PDB entry 8UTW | electron microscopy, 3.40 A resolution | chains A and B of the 3 polymer chains in the assembly

# Chain A
Molecule: Tubulin alpha-1B chain
From: Sus scrofa
UniProt: Q2XVP4 (TBA1B_PIG); residues 1-451 here = UniProt positions 1-451
Amino-acid sequence (451 residues; each row starts with the number of its first residue):
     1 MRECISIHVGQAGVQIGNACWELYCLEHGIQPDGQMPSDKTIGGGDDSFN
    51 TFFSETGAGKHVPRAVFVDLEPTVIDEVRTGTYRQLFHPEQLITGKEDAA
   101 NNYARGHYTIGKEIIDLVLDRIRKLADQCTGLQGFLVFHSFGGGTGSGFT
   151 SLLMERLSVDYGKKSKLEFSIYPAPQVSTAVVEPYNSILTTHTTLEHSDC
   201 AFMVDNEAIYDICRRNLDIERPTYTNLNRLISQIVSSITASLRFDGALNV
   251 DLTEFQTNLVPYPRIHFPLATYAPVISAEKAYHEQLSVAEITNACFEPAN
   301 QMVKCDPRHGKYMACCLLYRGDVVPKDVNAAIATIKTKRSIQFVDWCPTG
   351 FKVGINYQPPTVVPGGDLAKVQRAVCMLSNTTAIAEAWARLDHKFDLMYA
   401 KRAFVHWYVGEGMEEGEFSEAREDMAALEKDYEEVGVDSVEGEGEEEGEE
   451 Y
Not modelled in the structure: 441-451
Swiss-Prot annotation at these positions:
  - motif: M1 to C4 (MREC motif)
  - active site: E254
  - binding site (GTP): G10, Q11, A12, Q15, E71, A99, S140, G143, G144, T145, G146, T179, E183, N206, Y224, N228, L252
  - binding site (Mg(2+)): E71
  - site: Y451 (Involved in polymerization)
  - modified residue: K40 (N6,N6,N6-trimethyllysine), S48 (Phosphoserine), S232 (Phosphoserine), Y282 (3'-nitrotyrosine), R339 (Omega-N-methylarginine), S439 (Phosphoserine), E443 (5-glutamyl polyglutamate), E445 (5-glutamyl polyglutamate), Y451 (3'-nitrotyrosine)
  - cross-link (Glycyl lysine isopeptide (Lys-Gly)): K326 (interchain with G-Cter in ubiquitin), K370 (interchain with G-Cter in ubiquitin)

# Chain B
Molecule: Tubulin beta-2B chain
From: Sus scrofa
UniProt: A0A287AGU7 (A0A287AGU7_PIG); numbering as in UniProt (aligned over 1-445)
Amino-acid sequence (445 residues; each row starts with the number of its first residue):
     1 MREIVHIQAGQCGNQIGAKFWEVISDEHGIDPTGSYHGDSDLQLERINVY
    51 YNEATGNKYVPRAILVDLEPGTMDSVRSGPFGQIFRPDNFVFGQSGAGNN
   101 WAKGHYTEGAELVDSVLDVVRKESESCDCLQGFQLTHSLGGGTGSGMGTL
   151 LISKIREEYPDRIMNTFSVMPSPKVSDTVVEPYNATLSVHQLVENTDETY
   201 CIDNEALYDICFRTLKLTTPTYGDLNHLVSATMSGVTTCLRFPGQLNADL
   251 RKLAVNMVPFPRLHFFMPGFAPLTSRGSQQYRALTVPELTQQMFDSKNMM
   301 AACDPRHGRYLTVAAIFRGRMSMKEVDEQMLNVQNKNSSYFVEWIPNNVK
   351 TAVCDIPPRGLKMSATFIGNSTAIQELFKRISEQFTAMFRRKAFLHWYTG
   401 EGMDEMEFTEAESNMNDLVSEYQQYQDATADEQGEFEEEEGEDEA
Not modelled in the structure: 434-445

# Chain A / chain B interface
Pairs across the interface (69):
  Q11(A) with G244(B); Q245(B); L246(B); N247(B), hydrogen bond
  E71(A) with N247(B), hydrogen bond
  P72(A) with R46(B), hydrogen bond (backbone-side chain)
  T73(A) with R2(B); R46(B); N247(B), hydrogen bond
  V74(A) with N247(B)
  D76(A) with R46(B), salt bridge
  E97(A) with R162(B), salt bridge; R251(B), salt bridge
  A100(A) with R251(B); K252(B); V255(B)
  N101(A) with K252(B); N256(B), hydrogen bond
  R105(A) with R251(B)
  Q176(A) with L331(B)
  V177(A) with D327(B)
  S178(A) with N347(B), hydrogen bond
  T179(A) with L246(B); D327(B); K350(B); T351(B)
  A180(A) with N256(B)
  V181(A) with N256(B), hydrogen bond (backbone-side chain); N347(B); N348(B); V349(B)
  V182(A) with N256(B)
  Y210(A) with M323(B); K324(B)
  R214(A) with K324(B)
  R221(A) with S322(B), hydrogen bond (backbone-side chain); E325(B), salt bridge
  P222(A) with S322(B); M323(B); K324(B)
  T223(A) with Q245(B), hydrogen bond
  Y224(A) with Q245(B); M323(B)
  H393(A) with Q433(B), hydrogen bond
  K394(A) with P346(B)
  D396(A) with Q433(B)
  L397(A) with W344(B); D431(B); Q433(B), hydrogen bond (backbone-side chain)
  M398(A) with W344(B); P346(B)
  A400(A) with Q433(B)
  K401(A) with F260(B)
  R402(A) with F260(B)
  A403(A) with P259(B); W344(B), hydrophobic
  F404(A) with V255(B); N256(B); M257(B); V258(B); P259(B), hydrogen bond (backbone-backbone)
  H406(A) with V258(B); P259(B); F260(B); P261(B)
  W407(A) with D197(B); A254(B), hydrogen bond (side chain-backbone); V255(B); V258(B)
Also at the interface, not in a pair above, chain A (39 interface residues in all): E77, G95, D98, E220
Also at the interface, not in a pair above, chain B (42 interface residues in all): M1, E45, L130, L240, P243, D249, T312, E343, I345

# In short
39 residues of chain A and 42 residues of chain B are in contact; the contacts include 13 hydrogen bonds and 4
salt bridges. Polar contacts include D76(A)-R46(B), E97(A)-R162(B) and E97(A)-R251(B).
Here chain A is Tubulin alpha-1B chain and chain B is Tubulin beta-2B chain, both from Sus scrofa. Entry 8UTW
(KIF1A[1-393] P305L mutant APO in complex with a microtubule) was determined by electron microscopy (same
publication as 8UTN, 8UTO, 8UTP, 8UTQ, 8UTR, 8UTS and 4 further entries).
